PDB entry 9IMA | electron microscopy, 2.65 A resolution | chains B and A of the 4 polymer chains in the assembly

Chain B (and A):
Name: G-protein coupled receptor family C group 5 member D
Source organism: Homo sapiens
Notes: chain A of this document is another copy of the same molecule, construct and numbering; everything in this record applies to it too
UniProt: Q9NZD1 (GPC5D_HUMAN); numbering as in UniProt (aligned over 1-308)
Amino-acid sequence (352 residues; row label = number of the first residue in the row; numbers below 1 keep their minus sign (Met-2 is residue -2)):
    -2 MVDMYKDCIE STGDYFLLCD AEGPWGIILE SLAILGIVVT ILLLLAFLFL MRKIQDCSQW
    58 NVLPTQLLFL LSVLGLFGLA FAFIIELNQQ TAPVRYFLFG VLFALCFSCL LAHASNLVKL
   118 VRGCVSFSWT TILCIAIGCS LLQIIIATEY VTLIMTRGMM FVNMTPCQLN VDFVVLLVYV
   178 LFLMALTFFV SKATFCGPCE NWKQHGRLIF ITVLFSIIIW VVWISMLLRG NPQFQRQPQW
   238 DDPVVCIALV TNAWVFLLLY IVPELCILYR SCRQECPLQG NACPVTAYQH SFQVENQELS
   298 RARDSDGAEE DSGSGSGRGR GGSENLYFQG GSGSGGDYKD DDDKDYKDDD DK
Not modelled in the structure: -2 to 19, 269-349
Construct notes: initiating methionine (-2); expression tag (-1 to 0, 309-349)

Interface between chain B and chain A:
Contacting residue pairs (20):
  Leu139(B) - Leu139(A)  hydrophobic
  Ile143(B) - Glu146(A)
  Glu146(B) - Ile143(A)
  Glu146(B) - Glu146(A)
  Glu146(B) - Tyr147(A)
  Tyr147(B) - Glu146(A)  hydrogen bond (backbone-side chain)
  Tyr147(B) - Leu150(A)  hydrophobic
  Leu150(B) - Tyr147(A)  hydrophobic
  Leu150(B) - Leu150(A)  hydrophobic
  Ile151(B) - Arg154(A)
  Arg154(B) - Ile151(A)
  Arg154(B) - Gly155(A)
  Arg154(B) - Met161(A)
  Arg154(B) - Gln165(A)
  Arg154(B) - Asp169(A)  salt bridge
  Met156(B) - Arg154(A)
  Met156(B) - Met156(A)  hydrophobic
  Met161(B) - Arg154(A)
  Gln165(B) - Arg154(A)
  Asp169(B) - Arg154(A)  salt bridge
Interface residues without a listed pair, chain B (12 interface residues in all): Gly155
Interface residues without a listed pair, chain A (13 interface residues in all): Ile142

In short:
12 residues of chain B face 13 of chain A across their interface; the contacts include 1 hydrogen bond and 2
salt bridges. Polar contacts include Arg154(B)-Asp169(A) and Tyr147(B)-Glu146(A).
Both chains are G-protein coupled receptor family C group 5 member D (Homo sapiens). Entry 9IMA (Cryo-EM
structure for the GPRC5D complexed with Talquetamab Fab) was determined by electron microscopy.
